PDB entry 9FFQ | electron microscopy, 3.10 A resolution | chains B and F of the 6 polymer chains in the assembly

== Chain B ==
Protein: Gamma-aminobutyric acid receptor subunit beta-3
Organism: Homo sapiens
UniProt: P28472 (GBRB3_HUMAN); residues 1-448 here correspond to UniProt positions 26-473 (UniProt number = residue number + 25)
Amino-acid sequence (395 residues; numbered -53 to 448; 107 numbers in that range are skipped by the numbering (no residue carries them; nothing is unmodelled there); the number before each row is that of its first residue; numbers below 1 keep their minus sign (Met-53 is residue -53)):
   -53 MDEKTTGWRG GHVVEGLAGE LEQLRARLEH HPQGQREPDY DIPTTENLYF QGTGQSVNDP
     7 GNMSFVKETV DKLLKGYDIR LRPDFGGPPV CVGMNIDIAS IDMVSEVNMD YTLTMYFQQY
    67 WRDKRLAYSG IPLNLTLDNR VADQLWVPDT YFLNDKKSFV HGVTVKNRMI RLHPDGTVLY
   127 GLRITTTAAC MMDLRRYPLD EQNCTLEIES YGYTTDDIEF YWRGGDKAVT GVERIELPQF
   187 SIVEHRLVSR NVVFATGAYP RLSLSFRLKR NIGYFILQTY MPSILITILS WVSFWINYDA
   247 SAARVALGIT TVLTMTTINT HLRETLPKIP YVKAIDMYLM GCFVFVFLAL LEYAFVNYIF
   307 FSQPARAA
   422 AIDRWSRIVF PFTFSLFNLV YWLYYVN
Unresolved in the structure: -53 to 7, 448
Differences from the reference sequence: initiating methionine (-53); expression tag (-52 to 0); linker (308-314)
Disulfide bonds: Cys136-Cys150
Covalently attached groups: N-acetylglucosamine (NAG) linked to Asn80; glycan linked to Asn149
Curated features (UniProtKB/Swiss-Prot):
  - binding site (benzamidine): Asp95 to Tyr97, Glu155 to Tyr157, Phe200
  - binding site (4-aminobutanoate): Tyr97, Glu155, Tyr157, Thr202
  - binding site (histamine): Tyr97, Ser156, Tyr157, Thr202
  - glycosylation (N-linked (GlcNAc...) asparagine): Asn8, Asn80, Asn149

== Chain F ==
Protein: Megabody25, Outer membrane protein
Organism: Lama glama
UniProt: B5Z8H1 (B5Z8H1_HELPG); the construct has insertions or renumbered stretches relative to UniProt, so the offset changes along the chain: 14-234 = UniProt 226-446; 235-403 = UniProt 53-221
Amino-acid sequence (522 residues; numbered 2 to 523; the number before each row is that of its first residue):
     2 QVQLVESGGG LVQTKTTTSV IDTTNDAQNL LTQAQTIVNT LKDYCPILIA KSSSSNGGTN
    62 NANTPSWQTA GGGKNSCATF GAEFSAASDM INNAQKIVQE TQQLSANQPK NITQPHNLNL
   122 NSPSSLTALA QKMLKNAQSQ AEILKLANQV ESDFNKLSSG HLKDYIGKCD ASAISSANMT
   182 MQNQKNNWGN GCAGVEETQS LLKTSAADFN NQTPQINQAQ NLANTLIQEL GNNTYEQLSR
   242 LLTNDNGTNS KTSAQAINQA VNNLNERAKT LAGGTTNSPA YQATLLALRS VLGLWNSMGY
   302 AVICGGYTKS PGENNQKDFH YTDENGNGTT INCGGSTNSN GTHSYNGTNT LKADKNVSLS
   362 IEQYEKIHEA YQILSKALKQ AGLAPLNSKG EKLEAHVTTS KYGSLRLSCA ASGHTFNYPI
   422 MGWFRQAPGK EREFVGAISW SGGSTSYADS VKDRFTISRD NAKNTVYLEM NNLKPEDTAV
   482 YYCAAKGRYS GGLYYPTNYD YWGQGTQVTV SSHHHHHHEP EA
Unresolved in the structure: 10-405, 511-523
Disulfide bonds: Cys410-Cys484

== How chain B and chain F interact ==
Residue-residue contacts (5; chain B residue first):
  Lys173(B) - Asp450(F)  salt bridge
  Glu179(B) - Ile421(F)
  Glu179(B) - Leu494(F)
  Arg180(B) - Gly492(F)  hydrogen bond (side chain-backbone)
  Glu182(B) - Arg489(F)  salt bridge
Also at the interface, not in a pair above, chain B (5 interface residues in all): Thr176
Also at the interface, not in a pair above, chain F (9 interface residues in all): Pro420, Ser440, Ser445, Tyr495

== Summary ==
5 residues of chain B face 9 of chain F across their interface; the contacts include 1 hydrogen bond and 2
salt bridges. Polar pairs include Lys173(B)-Asp450(F), Glu182(B)-Arg489(F) and Arg180(B)-Gly492(F).
Here chain B is Gamma-aminobutyric acid receptor subunit beta-3 (Homo sapiens) and chain F is Megabody25,
Outer membrane protein (Lama glama). Entry 9FFQ (Cryo-EM structure of the alpha1beta3 GABA(A) receptor in
complex with GABA and Mb25 in the short-lived ...) was determined by electron microscopy.
